PDB entry 4Z7N | X-ray diffraction, 2.60 A resolution | chains A and L of the 5 polymer chains in the assembly

# Chain A
Name: Integrin alpha-IIb
Organism: Homo sapiens
Reference sequence: P08514 (ITA2B_HUMAN); residues 1-455 here correspond to UniProt positions 32-486 (UniProt number = residue number + 31)
Chain sequence (455 residues; numbered 1 to 455; the number before each row is that of its first residue):
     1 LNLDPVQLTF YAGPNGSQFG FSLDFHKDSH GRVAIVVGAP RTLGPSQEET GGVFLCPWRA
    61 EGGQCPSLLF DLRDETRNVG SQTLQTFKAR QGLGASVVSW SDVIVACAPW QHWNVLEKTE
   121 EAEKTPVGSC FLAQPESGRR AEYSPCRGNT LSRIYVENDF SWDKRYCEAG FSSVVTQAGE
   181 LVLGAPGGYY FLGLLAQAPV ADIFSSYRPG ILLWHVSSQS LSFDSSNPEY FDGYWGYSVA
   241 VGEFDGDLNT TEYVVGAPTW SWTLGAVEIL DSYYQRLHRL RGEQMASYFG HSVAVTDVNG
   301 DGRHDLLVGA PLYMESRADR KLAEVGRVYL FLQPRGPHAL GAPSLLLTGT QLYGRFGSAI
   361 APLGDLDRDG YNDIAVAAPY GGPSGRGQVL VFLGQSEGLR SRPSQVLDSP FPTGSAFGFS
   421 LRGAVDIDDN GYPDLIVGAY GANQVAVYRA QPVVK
Disulfide bonds: Cys56-Cys65, Cys107-Cys130, Cys146-Cys167
Metal / ion sites: Ca2+ site 1: Glu243, Asp245, Asp247, Thr250, Glu252; Ca2+ site 2: Asp297, Asn299, Asp301, Arg303, Asp305; Ca2+ site 3: Asp365, Asp367, Asp369, Tyr371, Asp373; Ca2+ site 4: Asp426, Asp428, Asn430, Tyr432, Asp434

# Chain L
Name: Monoclonal antibody 10E5 light chain
Organism: Mus musculus
Notes: antibody fragment or engineered binder
Chain sequence (214 residues; numbered 1 to 214; the number before each row is that of its first residue):
     1 DILMTQSPSS MSVSLGDTVS ITCHASQGIS SNIGWLQQKP GKSFMGLIYY GTNLVDGVPS
    61 RFSGSGSGAD YSLTISSLDS EDFADYYCVQ YAQLPYTFGG GTKLEIKRAD AAPTVSIFPP
   121 SSEQLTSGGA SVVCFLNNFY PKDINVKWKI DGSERQNGVL NSWTDQDSKD STYSMSSTLT
   181 LTKDEYERHN SYTCEATHKT STSPIVKSFN RNEC
Disulfide bonds: Cys23-Cys88, Cys134-Cys194

# Chain A / chain L interface
Pairs across the interface - 19 pairs, chain A then chain L:
  Arg77(A) - Asn32(L)  hydrogen bond
  Arg77(A) - Tyr50(L)
  Arg77(A) - Tyr91(L)
  Asn78(A) - Ser30(L)
  Asn78(A) - Asn32(L)  hydrogen bond (backbone-side chain)
  Val79(A) - Asn32(L)
  Val79(A) - Tyr91(L)
  Val79(A) - Ala92(L)
  Gly80(A) - Tyr91(L)  hydrogen bond (backbone-backbone)
  Gly80(A) - Ala92(L)  hydrogen bond (backbone-backbone)
  Gly80(A) - Leu94(L)
  Ser81(A) - Ala92(L)  hydrogen bond (backbone-backbone)
  Ser81(A) - Gln93(L)
  Ser81(A) - Leu94(L)  hydrogen bond (side chain-backbone)
  Arg208(A) - Tyr49(L)
  Arg208(A) - Asn53(L)
  Pro209(A) - Tyr50(L)
  Gly210(A) - Tyr50(L)
  Ile211(A) - Tyr50(L)  hydrophobic
Other interface residues (no listed pair), chain L (11 interface residues in all): Ile29, Leu54

# Overview
The interface between chain A and chain L involves 9 residues on one side and 11 on the other, with 6 hydrogen
bonds. Polar contacts include Arg77(A)-Asn32(L), Asn78(A)-Asn32(L) and Ser81(A)-Leu94(L). The Ca2+ site 1 is
built by Glu243(A), Asp245(A), Asp247(A), Thr250(A) and Glu252(A).
Chain A is Integrin alpha-IIb (Homo sapiens) and chain L is Monoclonal antibody 10E5 light chain (Mus
musculus); the structure, Integrin alphaIIbbeta3 in complex with AGDV peptide, was determined by X-ray
diffraction together with 5HDB, 4Z7O and 4Z7Q from the same study.
